Entry 8EG8 (electron microscopy, 3.30 A resolution); this record covers chains I and K of the 8 polymer chains in the assembly.

# Chain I
Name: DNA-directed RNA polymerase subunit beta
From: Escherichia coli
Notes: EC 2.7.7.6
UniProt: P0A8V4 (RPOB_ECO57); residue numbers follow UniProt; this construct covers 1-1342
Chain sequence (1342 residues; row label = number of the first residue in the row):
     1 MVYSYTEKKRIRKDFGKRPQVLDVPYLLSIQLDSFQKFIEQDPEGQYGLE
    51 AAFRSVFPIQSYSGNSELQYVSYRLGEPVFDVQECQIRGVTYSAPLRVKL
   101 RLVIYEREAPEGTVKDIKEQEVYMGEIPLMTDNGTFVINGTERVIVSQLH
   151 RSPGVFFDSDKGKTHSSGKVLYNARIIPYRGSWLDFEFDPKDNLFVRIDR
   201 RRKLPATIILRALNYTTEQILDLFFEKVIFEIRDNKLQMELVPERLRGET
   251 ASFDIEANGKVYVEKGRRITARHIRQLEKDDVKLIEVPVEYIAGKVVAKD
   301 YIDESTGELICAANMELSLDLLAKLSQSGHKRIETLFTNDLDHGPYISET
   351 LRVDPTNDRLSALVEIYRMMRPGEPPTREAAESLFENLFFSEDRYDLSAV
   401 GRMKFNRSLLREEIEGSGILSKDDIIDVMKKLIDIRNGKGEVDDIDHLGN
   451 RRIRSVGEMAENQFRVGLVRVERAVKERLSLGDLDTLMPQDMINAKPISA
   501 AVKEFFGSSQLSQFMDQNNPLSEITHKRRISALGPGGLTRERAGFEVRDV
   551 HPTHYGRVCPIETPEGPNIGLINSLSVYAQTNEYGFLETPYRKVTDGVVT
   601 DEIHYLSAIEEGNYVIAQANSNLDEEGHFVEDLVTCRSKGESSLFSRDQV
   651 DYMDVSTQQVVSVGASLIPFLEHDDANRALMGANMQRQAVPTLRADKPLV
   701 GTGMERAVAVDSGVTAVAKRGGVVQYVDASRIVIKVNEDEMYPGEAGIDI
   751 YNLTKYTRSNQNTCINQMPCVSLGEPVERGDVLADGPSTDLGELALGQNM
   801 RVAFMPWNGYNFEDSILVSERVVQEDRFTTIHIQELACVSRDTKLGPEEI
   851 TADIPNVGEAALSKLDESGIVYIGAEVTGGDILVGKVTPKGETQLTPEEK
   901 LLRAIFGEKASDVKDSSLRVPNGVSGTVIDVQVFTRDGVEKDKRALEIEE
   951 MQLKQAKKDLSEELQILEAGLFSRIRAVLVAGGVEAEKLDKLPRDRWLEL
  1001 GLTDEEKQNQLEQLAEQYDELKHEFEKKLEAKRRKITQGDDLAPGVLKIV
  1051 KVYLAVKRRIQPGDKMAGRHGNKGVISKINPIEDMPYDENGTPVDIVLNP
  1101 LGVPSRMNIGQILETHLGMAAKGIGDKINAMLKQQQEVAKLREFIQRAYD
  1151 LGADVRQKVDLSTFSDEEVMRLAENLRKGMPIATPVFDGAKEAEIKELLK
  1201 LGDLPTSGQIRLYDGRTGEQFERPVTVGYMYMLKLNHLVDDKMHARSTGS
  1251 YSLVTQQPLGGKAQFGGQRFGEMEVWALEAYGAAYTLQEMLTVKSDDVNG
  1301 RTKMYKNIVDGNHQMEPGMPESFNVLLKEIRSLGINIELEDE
Disordered / not traced: 1
Ligand contacts:
  - chapso (1N7), molecule 1: Gln46, Tyr47, Tyr179, Asp396, Ser398, Ala399, Val400, Arg452, Glu458, Glu461, Glu583, Tyr584
  - chapso (1N7), molecule 2: Gln725, Tyr726, Glu962, Gln965, Ile966, Ala969, Ser973
Swiss-Prot annotation at these positions:
  - modified residue (N6-acetyllysine): Lys1022, Lys1200

# Chain K
Name: DNA-directed RNA polymerase subunit omega
From: Escherichia coli
Notes: EC 2.7.7.6
UniProt: P0A802 (RPOZ_ECO57); numbering as in UniProt (aligned over 1-91)
Chain sequence (91 residues; row label = number of the first residue in the row):
     1 MARVTVQDAVEKIGNRFDLVLVAARRARQMQVGGKDPLVPEENDKTTVIA
    51 LREIEEGLINNQILDVRERQEQQEQEAAELQAVTAIAEGRR
Disordered / not traced: 1, 85-91

# Chain I / chain K interface
Residue-residue contacts (7):
  Gly1282(I) with Phe17(K)
  Tyr1285(I) with Leu21(K), hydrophobic
  Gly1311(I) with Gln31(K)
  Asn1312(I) with Gln31(K)
  His1313(I) with Arg28(K), hydrogen bond (backbone-side chain); Gln31(K), hydrogen bond (backbone-side chain)
  Gln1314(I) with Arg28(K)
Also at the interface, not in a pair above, chain K (5 interface residues in all): Val32

# Overview
The interface between chain I and chain K involves 6 residues on one side and 5 on the other, with 2 hydrogen
bonds. Among the polar pairs are His1313(I)-Arg28(K) and His1313(I)-Gln31(K). Chain I binds chapso.
Here chain I is DNA-directed RNA polymerase subunit beta and chain K is DNA-directed RNA polymerase subunit
omega, both from Escherichia coli. Entry 8EG8 (Cryo-EM structure of consensus elemental paused elongation
complex with a folded TL) was determined by electron microscopy together with 8EG7, 8EGB, 8EH8, 8EH9, 8EHA,
8EHF and 8EHI from the same study.
